4HHM - chains C and D of the 4 polymer chains in the assembly; structure by X-ray diffraction, 2.15 A resolution.

== Chain C (and D) ==
Molecule: Xylose isomerase
From: Streptomyces sp. SK
Notes: EC 5.3.1.5; chain D of this document is another copy of the same molecule, construct and numbering; everything in this record applies to it too
UniProt: Q9ZAI3 (Q9ZAI3_9ACTO); numbering as in UniProt (aligned over 1-388)
Sequence (388 residues; row label = number of the first residue in the row):
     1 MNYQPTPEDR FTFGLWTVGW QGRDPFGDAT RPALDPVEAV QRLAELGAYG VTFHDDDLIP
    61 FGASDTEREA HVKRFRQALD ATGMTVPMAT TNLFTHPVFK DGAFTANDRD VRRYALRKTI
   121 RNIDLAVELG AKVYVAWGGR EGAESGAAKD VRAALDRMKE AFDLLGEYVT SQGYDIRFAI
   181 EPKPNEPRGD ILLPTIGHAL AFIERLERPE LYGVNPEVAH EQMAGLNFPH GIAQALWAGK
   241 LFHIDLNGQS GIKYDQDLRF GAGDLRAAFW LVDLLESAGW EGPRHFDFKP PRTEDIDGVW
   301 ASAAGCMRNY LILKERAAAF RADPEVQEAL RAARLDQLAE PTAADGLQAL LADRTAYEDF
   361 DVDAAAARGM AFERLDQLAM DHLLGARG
Disordered / not traced: 1, 388
Differences from the reference sequence: engineered mutation Ala219 (Gly in Q9ZAI3)
Ion coordination: Mg2+: Glu181, Glu217, Asp245, Asp287; Co2+: Glu217, Asp255, Asp257

== Chain C / chain D interface ==
Contacting residue pairs (201; chain C residue first):
  His96(C) - Val362(D)
  Pro97(C) - Ala366(D)
  Val98(C) - Phe360(D)  hydrophobic
  Val98(C) - Val362(D)
  Val98(C) - Ala365(D)  hydrophobic
  Val98(C) - Ala366(D)
  Lys100(C) - Ala365(D)  hydrogen bond (side chain-backbone)
  Lys100(C) - Ala366(D)  hydrogen bond (side chain-backbone)
  Lys100(C) - Arg368(D)  hydrogen bond (side chain-backbone)
  Asp101(C) - Met370(D)
  Asp101(C) - Phe372(D)
  Thr105(C) - Leu338(D)
  Asn107(C) - Ala333(D)
  Asn107(C) - Arg334(D)
  Asn107(C) - Gln337(D)
  Asn107(C) - Leu338(D)  hydrogen bond (backbone-backbone)
  Asn107(C) - Met370(D)
  Asn107(C) - Phe372(D)
  Asp108(C) - Arg334(D)  salt bridge
  Asp108(C) - Gln337(D)
  Asp108(C) - Met370(D)
  Arg109(C) - Gln337(D)
  Arg109(C) - Pro341(D)  hydrogen bond (side chain-backbone)
  Arg109(C) - Thr342(D)  hydrogen bond (side chain-backbone)
  Asp110(C) - Phe360(D)
  Arg112(C) - Gln337(D)  hydrogen bond (side chain-backbone)
  Arg112(C) - Leu338(D)
  Arg112(C) - Glu340(D)  hydrogen bond (side chain-backbone)
  Arg112(C) - Thr342(D)  hydrogen bond
  Arg113(C) - Thr342(D)  hydrogen bond (side chain-backbone)
  Arg113(C) - Ala343(D)
  Arg113(C) - Asp345(D)  salt bridge
  Arg113(C) - Leu350(D)
  Arg113(C) - Asp353(D)  salt bridge
  Arg113(C) - Ala356(D)
  Tyr114(C) - Ala356(D)
  Tyr114(C) - Tyr357(D)  hydrophobic
  Tyr114(C) - Phe360(D)  hydrophobic
  Tyr114(C) - Val362(D)
  Leu116(C) - Thr342(D)
  Leu116(C) - Leu350(D)  hydrophobic
  Arg117(C) - Leu350(D)  hydrogen bond (side chain-backbone)
  Arg117(C) - Leu351(D)  hydrogen bond (side chain-backbone)
  Arg117(C) - Asp353(D)  hydrogen bond (side chain-backbone)
  Arg117(C) - Ala356(D)
  Arg117(C) - Tyr357(D)
  Arg117(C) - Glu358(D)  salt bridge
  Ile120(C) - Leu351(D)  hydrophobic
  Arg121(C) - Tyr357(D)  hydrogen bond
  Ser145(C) - Phe372(D)
  Ser145(C) - Asp376(D)
  Gly146(C) - Trp270(D)
  Ala147(C) - Trp270(D)
  Ala147(C) - Phe320(D)  hydrophobic
  Ala147(C) - Leu335(D)
  Ala147(C) - Leu375(D)
  Ala148(C) - Leu335(D)
  Ala148(C) - Phe372(D)  hydrophobic
  Lys149(C) - Leu338(D)
  Asp150(C) - Leu338(D)
  Val151(C) - His230(D)
  Val151(C) - Ala233(D)  hydrophobic
  Arg152(C) - Ala233(D)
  Arg152(C) - Trp237(D)
  Arg152(C) - Leu274(D)
  Arg152(C) - Ser277(D)
  Arg152(C) - Ala278(D)
  Ala153(C) - Leu338(D)  hydrophobic
  Leu155(C) - Gln234(D)
  Leu155(C) - Trp237(D)
  Asp156(C) - Trp237(D)  hydrogen bond
  Arg157(C) - Leu338(D)  hydrogen bond (side chain-backbone)
  Arg157(C) - Ala339(D)
  Arg157(C) - Glu340(D)  hydrogen bond (side chain-backbone)
  Arg157(C) - Pro341(D)
  Arg157(C) - Thr342(D)
  Lys159(C) - Trp237(D)
  Glu160(C) - Pro341(D)
  Glu160(C) - Thr342(D)  hydrogen bond (side chain-backbone)
  Glu160(C) - Ala343(D)  hydrogen bond (side chain-backbone)
  Glu160(C) - Ala344(D)
  Leu164(C) - Ala343(D)  hydrophobic
  Leu164(C) - Leu347(D)  hydrophobic
  Glu167(C) - Leu347(D)
  Tyr168(C) - Leu351(D)  hydrophobic
  Asp190(C) - Asn227(D)  hydrogen bond
  Asp190(C) - His230(D)
  Leu193(C) - Gln234(D)
  Pro194(C) - Leu226(D)  hydrophobic
  Thr195(C) - Thr195(D)
  Thr195(C) - His198(D)
  Gly197(C) - Gly197(D)
  Gly197(C) - His198(D)
  Gly197(C) - Ala201(D)
  His198(C) - Thr195(D)
  His198(C) - Gly197(D)
  His198(C) - Gln234(D)  hydrogen bond (backbone-side chain)
  Leu200(C) - Ala201(D)  hydrophobic
  Ala201(C) - Gly197(D)
  Ala201(C) - Leu200(D)  hydrophobic
  Ala201(C) - Ala201(D)
  Ala201(C) - Gln234(D)
  Phe202(C) - Trp237(D)  hydrophobic
  Glu204(C) - Glu204(D)
  Arg205(C) - Glu204(D)  salt bridge
  Arg205(C) - Trp237(D)
  Arg205(C) - Ala238(D)  hydrogen bond (side chain-backbone)
  Arg205(C) - Lys240(D)
  Ala224(C) - Ala224(D)
  Leu226(C) - Pro194(D)  hydrophobic
  Asn227(C) - Asp190(D)  hydrogen bond
  His230(C) - Val151(D)
  His230(C) - Asp190(D)
  Ala233(C) - Val151(D)  hydrophobic
  Ala233(C) - Arg152(D)
  Gln234(C) - Leu155(D)
  Gln234(C) - Leu193(D)
  Gln234(C) - His198(D)  hydrogen bond (side chain-backbone)
  Gln234(C) - Ala201(D)
  Gln234(C) - Phe202(D)
  Trp237(C) - Arg152(D)
  Trp237(C) - Leu155(D)
  Trp237(C) - Asp156(D)  hydrogen bond
  Trp237(C) - Phe202(D)  hydrophobic
  Trp237(C) - Arg205(D)
  Ala238(C) - Arg205(D)
  Ile252(C) - Ile252(D)  hydrophobic
  Trp270(C) - Gly146(D)
  Trp270(C) - Ala147(D)
  Ala278(C) - Arg152(D)
  Phe320(C) - Ala147(D)  hydrophobic
  Ala333(C) - Asn107(D)  hydrogen bond (backbone-side chain)
  Arg334(C) - Asn107(D)
  Arg334(C) - Asp108(D)  salt bridge
  Leu335(C) - Asn107(D)
  Leu335(C) - Ala147(D)
  Leu335(C) - Ala148(D)
  Gln337(C) - Asn107(D)
  Gln337(C) - Asp108(D)
  Gln337(C) - Arg109(D)
  Gln337(C) - Arg112(D)  hydrogen bond (backbone-side chain)
  Leu338(C) - Thr105(D)
  Leu338(C) - Ala106(D)
  Leu338(C) - Asn107(D)  hydrogen bond (backbone-backbone)
  Leu338(C) - Arg112(D)
  Leu338(C) - Lys149(D)
  Leu338(C) - Asp150(D)
  Leu338(C) - Ala153(D)  hydrophobic
  Leu338(C) - Arg157(D)  hydrogen bond (backbone-side chain)
  Ala339(C) - Arg157(D)  hydrogen bond (backbone-side chain)
  Glu340(C) - Arg112(D)  hydrogen bond (backbone-side chain)
  Glu340(C) - Arg157(D)
  Pro341(C) - Arg109(D)  hydrogen bond (backbone-side chain)
  Pro341(C) - Glu160(D)
  Thr342(C) - Arg109(D)  hydrogen bond (backbone-side chain)
  Thr342(C) - Arg112(D)  hydrogen bond
  Thr342(C) - Arg113(D)  hydrogen bond (backbone-side chain)
  Thr342(C) - Leu116(D)
  Thr342(C) - Arg157(D)
  Thr342(C) - Glu160(D)  hydrogen bond (backbone-side chain)
  Ala343(C) - Arg113(D)
  Ala343(C) - Glu160(D)  hydrogen bond (backbone-side chain)
  Ala343(C) - Leu164(D)  hydrophobic
  Asp345(C) - Arg113(D)  salt bridge
  Leu347(C) - Ile120(D)  hydrophobic
  Leu347(C) - Leu164(D)
  Leu347(C) - Glu167(D)
  Leu347(C) - Tyr168(D)  hydrophobic
  Leu350(C) - Arg113(D)
  Leu350(C) - Leu116(D)  hydrophobic
  Leu350(C) - Arg117(D)  hydrogen bond (backbone-side chain)
  Leu351(C) - Arg117(D)  hydrogen bond (backbone-side chain)
  Leu351(C) - Ile120(D)  hydrophobic
  Asp353(C) - Arg113(D)  salt bridge
  Asp353(C) - Arg117(D)  hydrogen bond (backbone-side chain)
  Ala356(C) - Arg113(D)
  Ala356(C) - Tyr114(D)
  Ala356(C) - Arg117(D)
  Tyr357(C) - Tyr114(D)  hydrophobic
  Tyr357(C) - Arg117(D)
  Tyr357(C) - Arg121(D)  hydrogen bond
  Glu358(C) - Arg117(D)  salt bridge
  Phe360(C) - Asp110(D)
  Phe360(C) - Tyr114(D)  hydrophobic
  Val362(C) - His96(D)
  Val362(C) - Tyr114(D)
  Ala365(C) - Lys100(D)
  Ala366(C) - Pro97(D)  hydrophobic
  Ala366(C) - Val98(D)
  Ala366(C) - Lys100(D)  hydrogen bond (backbone-side chain)
  Arg368(C) - Lys100(D)  hydrogen bond (backbone-side chain)
  Arg368(C) - Asp108(D)  salt bridge
  Arg368(C) - Asp110(D)  salt bridge
  Met370(C) - Asp101(D)
  Met370(C) - Asn107(D)
  Met370(C) - Asp108(D)
  Phe372(C) - Asp101(D)
  Phe372(C) - Asn107(D)
  Phe372(C) - Ala148(D)  hydrophobic
  Leu375(C) - Ala147(D)
  Asp376(C) - Ser145(D)
Interface residues without a listed pair, chain C (97 interface residues in all): Ala106, Val111, Lys118, Ala154, Pro184, Arg188, Leu236, Arg321, Leu330, Ala344, Ala349, Asp363, Gly369
Interface residues without a listed pair, chain D (97 interface residues in all): Phe61, Val111, Ala154, Lys159, Pro184, Leu192, Leu236, Arg321, Asp363

== Overview ==
The chain C/chain D interface involves 97 residues from each chain, with 43 hydrogen bonds and 11 salt
bridges. Among the polar pairs are Asp108(C)-Arg334(D), Arg113(C)-Asp345(D) and Arg113(C)-Asp353(D). The Mg2+
site is built by Glu181(C), Glu217(C), Asp245(C) and Asp287(C).
Chain C and chain D are both Xylose isomerase (Streptomyces sp. SK); the structure, Crystal structure of a
mutant, G219A, of Glucose Isomerase from Streptomyces sp. SK, was determined by X-ray diffraction together
with 4HHL from the same study.
